PDB entry 9KLX | X-ray diffraction, 1.80 A resolution | chain A

[Chain A]
Molecule: Class I SAM-dependent methyltransferase
Source organism: Streptomyces xinghaiensis
UniProtKB: A0A3R7FZU3 (A0A3R7FZU3_9ACTN); residues 1-283 here = UniProt positions 1-283
Amino-acid sequence (304 residues; each row starts with the number of its first residue; numbers below 1 keep their minus sign (Met-20 is residue -20)):
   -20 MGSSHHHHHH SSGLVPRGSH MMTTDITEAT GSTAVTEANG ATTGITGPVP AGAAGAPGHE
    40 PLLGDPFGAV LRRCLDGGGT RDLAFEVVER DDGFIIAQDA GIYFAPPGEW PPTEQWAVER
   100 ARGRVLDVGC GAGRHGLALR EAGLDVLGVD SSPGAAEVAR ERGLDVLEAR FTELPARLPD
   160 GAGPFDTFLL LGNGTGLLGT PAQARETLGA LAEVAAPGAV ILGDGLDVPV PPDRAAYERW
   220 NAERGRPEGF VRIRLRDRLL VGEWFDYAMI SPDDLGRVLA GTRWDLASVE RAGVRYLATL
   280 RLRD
Unresolved in the structure: -20 to 30
Construct notes: initiating methionine (-20); expression tag (-19 to 0); conflict Ala215 (Val in A0A3R7FZU3), Val240 (Ala in A0A3R7FZU3), Asp264 (Glu in A0A3R7FZU3)
Residues lining bound ligands: A1EKQ ((S)-N-((2R,3S,3a'R,4R,11'S)-3-((2-amino-6-oxo-1,6-dihydro-7H-purin-7-yl)methyl)-3,7',11'-trihydroxy-5',8'-dioxo-3a',4,5,5',8',9',10',11'-octahydro-3H,3'H-spiro[furan-2,2'-furo[2,3,4-de]naphtho[2,3-h]chromen]-4-yl)-1-methylpiperidine-2-carboxamide): Asp61, Leu62, Glu65, Val67, Arg69, Phe73, Ile75, Ala76, Gln77, Leu205, Val207, Arg213, Val230, Ile232, Arg237, Tyr246, Met248, Val273, Arg274

[In short]
Ligands of chain A: compound A1EKQ.
Chain A is Class I SAM-dependent methyltransferase (Streptomyces xinghaiensis); the structure, The complex
structure of XhnM1 and Xinhaicarcin BG, was determined by X-ray diffraction (same publication as 9KHP and
9KM6).
